6NT1 - chains A and B of the 4 polymer chains in the assembly; structure by X-ray diffraction, 2.20 A resolution.

[Chain A (and B)]
Molecule: Catalase-3
Source organism: Neurospora crassa (strain ATCC 24698 / 74-OR23-1A / CBS 708.71 / DSM 1257 / FGSC 987)
Notes: EC 1.11.1.6; chain B of this document is another copy of the same molecule, construct and numbering; everything in this record applies to it too
Reference sequence: Q9C169 (CAT3_NEUCR); numbering as in UniProt (aligned over 1-719)
Chain sequence (719 residues; each row starts with the number of its first residue):
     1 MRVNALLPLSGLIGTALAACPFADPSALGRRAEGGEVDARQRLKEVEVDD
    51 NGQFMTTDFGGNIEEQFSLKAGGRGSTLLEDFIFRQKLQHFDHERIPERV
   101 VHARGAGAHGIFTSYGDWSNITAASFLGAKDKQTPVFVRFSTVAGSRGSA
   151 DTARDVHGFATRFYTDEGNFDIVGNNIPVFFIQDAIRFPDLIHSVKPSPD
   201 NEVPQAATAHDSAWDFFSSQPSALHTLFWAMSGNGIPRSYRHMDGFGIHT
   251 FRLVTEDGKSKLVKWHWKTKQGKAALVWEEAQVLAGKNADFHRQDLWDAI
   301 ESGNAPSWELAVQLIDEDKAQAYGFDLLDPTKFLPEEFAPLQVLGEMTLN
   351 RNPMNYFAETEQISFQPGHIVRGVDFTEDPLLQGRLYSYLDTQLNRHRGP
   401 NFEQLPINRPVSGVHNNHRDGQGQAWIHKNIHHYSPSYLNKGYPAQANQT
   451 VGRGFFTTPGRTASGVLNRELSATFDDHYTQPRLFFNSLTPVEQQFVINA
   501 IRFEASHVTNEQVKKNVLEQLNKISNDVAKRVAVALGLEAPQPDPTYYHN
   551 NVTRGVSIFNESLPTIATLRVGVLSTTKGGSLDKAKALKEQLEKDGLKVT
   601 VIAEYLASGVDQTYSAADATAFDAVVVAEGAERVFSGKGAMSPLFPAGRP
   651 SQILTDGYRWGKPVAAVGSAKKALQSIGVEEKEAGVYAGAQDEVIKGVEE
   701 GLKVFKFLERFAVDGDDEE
Disordered / not traced: 1-37 (chain B: 1-37, 715-719)
Ion coordination: heme Fe near Y389 (its only coordinating residue here)
Small-molecule neighbours: heme (HEM): R99, V100, V101, H102, R139, S141, G158, F159, A160, V173, G174, N175, F180, A185, F188, I248, H249, S364, F365, L381, G384, R385, S388, Y389, T392, Q393, R396
Curated features (UniProtKB/Swiss-Prot):
  - active site: H102, N175
  - binding site (heme): Y389

[Interface between chain A and chain B]
Residue-residue contacts (82):
  A71(A) - A71(B)  hydrophobic
  S76(A) - L78(B)
  S76(A) - E80(B)  hydrogen bond
  T77(A) - L78(B)
  T77(A) - L79(B)  hydrogen bond (backbone-backbone)
  L78(A) - S76(B)
  L78(A) - T77(B)
  L78(A) - L78(B)  hydrophobic
  L79(A) - T77(B)  hydrogen bond (backbone-backbone)
  L79(A) - L79(B)
  L79(A) - F84(B)  hydrophobic
  E80(A) - S76(B)  hydrogen bond
  F84(A) - L79(B)  hydrophobic
  D190(A) - Y434(B)
  D190(A) - S435(B)  hydrogen bond (side chain-backbone)
  H193(A) - N417(B)  hydrogen bond (side chain-backbone)
  H193(A) - H433(B)  hydrogen bond (side chain-backbone)
  S194(A) - Y434(B)
  P199(A) - I431(B)
  P199(A) - H433(B)
  D200(A) - I431(B)
  S212(A) - Y434(B)
  D215(A) - Y434(B)  hydrogen bond
  D215(A) - S437(B)  hydrogen bond
  D215(A) - Y438(B)  hydrogen bond (side chain-backbone)
  D215(A) - L439(B)  hydrogen bond (side chain-backbone)
  F216(A) - S435(B)
  S219(A) - P436(B)
  S219(A) - S437(B)
  S219(A) - Y438(B)
  Q220(A) - P436(B)
  D391(A) - L394(B)
  L394(A) - D391(B)
  L394(A) - L394(B)  hydrophobic
  N417(A) - H193(B)  hydrogen bond (backbone-side chain)
  Q422(A) - R398(B)  hydrogen bond
  I431(A) - S198(B)
  I431(A) - P199(B)
  I431(A) - D200(B)
  H433(A) - H193(B)  hydrogen bond (backbone-side chain)
  H433(A) - P199(B)
  Y434(A) - D190(B)
  Y434(A) - S194(B)
  Y434(A) - S212(B)  hydrogen bond (side chain-backbone)
  Y434(A) - D215(B)  hydrogen bond
  S435(A) - D190(B)  hydrogen bond (backbone-side chain)
  S435(A) - F216(B)
  P436(A) - S219(B)
  P436(A) - Q220(B)
  S437(A) - D215(B)  hydrogen bond
  S437(A) - S219(B)
  Y438(A) - D215(B)  hydrogen bond (backbone-side chain)
  Y438(A) - S219(B)
  Y438(A) - N510(B)
  Y438(A) - Q512(B)
  Y438(A) - V513(B)  hydrophobic
  Y438(A) - N516(B)
  L439(A) - D215(B)  hydrogen bond (backbone-side chain)
  L439(A) - N510(B)
  L439(A) - V513(B)  hydrophobic
  F455(A) - R469(B)
  T457(A) - R469(B)  hydrogen bond
  R461(A) - V466(B)
  R461(A) - L467(B)  hydrogen bond (backbone-backbone)
  T462(A) - G465(B)
  T462(A) - V466(B)
  A463(A) - A463(B)
  A463(A) - S464(B)
  A463(A) - G465(B)  hydrogen bond (backbone-backbone)
  S464(A) - A463(B)
  G465(A) - T462(B)
  G465(A) - A463(B)  hydrogen bond (backbone-backbone)
  V466(A) - P459(B)
  V466(A) - R461(B)
  L467(A) - R461(B)  hydrogen bond (backbone-backbone)
  R469(A) - T457(B)  hydrogen bond
  N510(A) - Y438(B)
  N510(A) - L439(B)
  Q512(A) - Y438(B)
  V513(A) - Y438(B)  hydrophobic
  V513(A) - L439(B)  hydrophobic
  N516(A) - Y438(B)
Other interface residues (no listed pair), chain A (50 interface residues in all): R85, S198, D211, Y387, L390, R398, R419
Other interface residues (no listed pair), chain B (51 interface residues in all): R85, D211, Y387, L390, R419, Q422, F455

[Overview]
Chain A and chain B form an interface of 50 and 51 residues respectively, with 26 hydrogen bonds. Polar
contacts include S76(A)-E80(B), D190(A)-S435(B) and H193(A)-N417(B). Bound to chain A: heme. UniProt lists
active-site residues H102(A) and N175(A) and heme-binding residue Y389(A) on chain A.
Chain A and chain B are both Catalase-3 (Neurospora crassa (strain ATCC 24698 / 74-OR23-1A / CBS 708.71 / DSM
1257 / FGSC 987)); the structure, Catalase 3 from N.Crassa in ferrous state (2.89 MGy), was determined by
X-ray diffraction (same publication as 6NSW, 6NSY, 6NSZ, 6NT0 and 4AJ9).
